Entry 4GTW (X-ray diffraction, 2.70 A resolution); this record covers chain A.

[Chain A]
Molecule: Ectonucleotide pyrophosphatase/phosphodiesterase family member 2, Alkaline phosphodiesterase I
From: Mus musculus
Notes: EC 3.1.4.39
UniProt: chimeric construct of Q9R1E6, G3X9S2: residues 51-59 from Q9R1E6 (ENPP2_MOUSE) positions 51-59 (same numbers); residues 92-905 from G3X9S2 positions 92-905 (same numbers)
Amino-acid sequence (823 residues; numbered 51 to 905; 32 numbers in that range are skipped by the numbering (no residue carries them; nothing is unmodelled there); the number before each row is that of its first residue):
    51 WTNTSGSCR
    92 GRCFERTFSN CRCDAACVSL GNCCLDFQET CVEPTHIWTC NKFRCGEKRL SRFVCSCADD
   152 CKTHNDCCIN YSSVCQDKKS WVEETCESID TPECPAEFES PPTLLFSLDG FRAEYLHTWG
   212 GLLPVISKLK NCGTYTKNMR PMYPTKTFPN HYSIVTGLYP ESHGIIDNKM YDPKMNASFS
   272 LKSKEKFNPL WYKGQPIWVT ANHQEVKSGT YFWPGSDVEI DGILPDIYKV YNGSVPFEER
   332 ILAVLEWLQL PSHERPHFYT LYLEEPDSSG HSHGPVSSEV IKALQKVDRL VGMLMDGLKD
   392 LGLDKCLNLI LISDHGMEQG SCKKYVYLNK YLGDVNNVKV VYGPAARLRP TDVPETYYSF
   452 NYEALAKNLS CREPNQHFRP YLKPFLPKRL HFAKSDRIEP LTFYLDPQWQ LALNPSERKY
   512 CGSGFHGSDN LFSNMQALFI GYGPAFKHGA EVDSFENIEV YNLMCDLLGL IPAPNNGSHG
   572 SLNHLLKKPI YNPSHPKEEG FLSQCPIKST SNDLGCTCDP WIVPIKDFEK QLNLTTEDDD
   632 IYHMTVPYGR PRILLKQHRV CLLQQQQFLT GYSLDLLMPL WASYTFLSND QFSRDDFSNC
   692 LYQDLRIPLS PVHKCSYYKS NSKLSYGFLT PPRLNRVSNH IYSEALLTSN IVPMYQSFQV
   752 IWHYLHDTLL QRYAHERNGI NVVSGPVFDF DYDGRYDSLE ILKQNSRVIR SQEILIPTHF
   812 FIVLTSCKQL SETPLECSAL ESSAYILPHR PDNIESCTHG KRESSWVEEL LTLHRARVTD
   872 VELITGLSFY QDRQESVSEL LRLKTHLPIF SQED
Unresolved in the structure: 51-59, 92-169, 612-627, 682-688, 727-730, 903-905
Cystine bridges: Cys177-Cys223, Cys185-Cys397, Cys413-Cys512, Cys462-Cys848, Cys596-Cys652, Cys607-Cys706, Cys609-Cys691, Cys818-Cys828
Glycans and other covalent adducts: N-acetylglucosamine (NAG) linked to Asn267, Asn323, Asn567
Modified residues: Mse230, Mse233, Mse261, Mse266, Mse384, Mse386, Mse408, Mse526, Mse555, Mse635, Mse669, Mse745 (selenomethionine; parent Met)
Construct notes: engineered mutation Arg59 (Lys in Q9R1E6)
Metal / ion sites: Zn2+ site 1: Asp200, Thr238, Asp405, His406 (together with adenosine monophosphate); Zn2+ site 2: Asp358, His362, His517 (together with adenosine monophosphate); Ca2+: Asp780, Asp782, Asp784, Arg786, Asp788
Residues lining bound ligands: adenosine monophosphate (AMP): Asp200, Lys237, Thr238, Phe239, Asn259, Leu272, Lys277, Trp304, Pro305, Tyr322, Tyr353, Glu355, Asp358, His362, Asp405, His406, His517
Curated features (UniProtKB/Swiss-Prot):
  - glycosylation: Asn53 (N-linked (GlcNAc...) asparagine)
Reported in the primary citation:
  - post-translational modification sites: Asn267, Asn323, Asn567
  - Zn2+ coordination: Asp200, Thr238, Asp358, His362, Asp405, His406, His517
  - Ca2+ coordination: Asp780, Asp782, Asp784, Arg786, Asp788
  - contacts within the chain: Leu196-Trp304 (hydrophobic contact), Ser198-Trp304 (hydrophobic contact), His242-Trp304 (hydrophobic contact), Ile245-Trp304 (hydrophobic contact), Val246-Trp304 (hydrophobic contact), Trp289-Trp304 (hydrophobic contact), Tyr302-Phe303, Tyr302-Arg331, Tyr302-Ala334, Tyr302-Trp338, Trp304-Thr351 (hydrophobic contact), Trp304-Ser307 (hydrogen bond), Asp308-Tyr322 (hydrogen bond), Asp258-Arg438 (hydrogen bond), Arg438-Glu490 (hydrogen bond), His482-Asp871 (hydrogen bond), Thr291-Leu561 (hydrophobic contact), Ala292-Leu561 (hydrophobic contact), Gln295-Leu561 (hydrophobic contact), Val297-Leu561 (hydrophobic contact), Leu559-Leu561 (hydrophobic contact), Leu593-Arg641, Leu593-Leu653, Glu589-Arg641, Thr676-Asn772 (hydrogen bond), Lys479-Asp780, Tyr250-Arg868 (hydrogen bond), Glu547-Arg868 (hydrogen bond), Glu873-Lys895, Glu873-Phe880, Thr816-Tyr881 (hydrogen bond), Ser833-Tyr881 (hydrogen bond)
  - binding site for adenosine monophosphate: Phe239, Trp304 to Asn323
  - mutagenesis - F239A, D308A, Y322A: decreased catalytic activity on ATP
  - mutagenesis - F239A, Y322A: decreased catalytic activity on pNP-TMP
  - specificity-determining residues: Asp308
  - mutagenesis - H242L: decreased catalytic activity

[Overview]
Ligands of chain A: adenosine monophosphate. N-acetylglucosamine is covalently linked to Asn267, Asn323 and
Asn567. Asp200, Thr238, Asp405 and His406 form the Zn2+ site 1. The paper reports a binding site for adenosine
monophosphate at Phe239 and Trp304; F239A, D308A and Y322A reduce catalytic activity on ATP.
Chain A is Ectonucleotide pyrophosphatase/phosphodiesterase family member 2, Alkaline phosphodiesterase I (Mus
musculus); the structure, Crystal structure of mouse Enpp1 in complex with AMP, was determined by X-ray
diffraction together with 4GTX, 4GTY and 4GTZ from the same study.
